8H93 - chains D and F of the 6 polymer chains in the assembly; structure by electron microscopy, 3.01 A resolution.

Chain D:
Protein: NACHT, LRR and PYD domains-containing protein 5
From: Mus musculus
UniProtKB: Q9R1M5 (NALP5_MOUSE); residues 1-1059 here correspond to UniProt positions 105-1163 (UniProt number = residue number + 104)
Chain sequence (1059 residues; row label = number of the first residue in the row):
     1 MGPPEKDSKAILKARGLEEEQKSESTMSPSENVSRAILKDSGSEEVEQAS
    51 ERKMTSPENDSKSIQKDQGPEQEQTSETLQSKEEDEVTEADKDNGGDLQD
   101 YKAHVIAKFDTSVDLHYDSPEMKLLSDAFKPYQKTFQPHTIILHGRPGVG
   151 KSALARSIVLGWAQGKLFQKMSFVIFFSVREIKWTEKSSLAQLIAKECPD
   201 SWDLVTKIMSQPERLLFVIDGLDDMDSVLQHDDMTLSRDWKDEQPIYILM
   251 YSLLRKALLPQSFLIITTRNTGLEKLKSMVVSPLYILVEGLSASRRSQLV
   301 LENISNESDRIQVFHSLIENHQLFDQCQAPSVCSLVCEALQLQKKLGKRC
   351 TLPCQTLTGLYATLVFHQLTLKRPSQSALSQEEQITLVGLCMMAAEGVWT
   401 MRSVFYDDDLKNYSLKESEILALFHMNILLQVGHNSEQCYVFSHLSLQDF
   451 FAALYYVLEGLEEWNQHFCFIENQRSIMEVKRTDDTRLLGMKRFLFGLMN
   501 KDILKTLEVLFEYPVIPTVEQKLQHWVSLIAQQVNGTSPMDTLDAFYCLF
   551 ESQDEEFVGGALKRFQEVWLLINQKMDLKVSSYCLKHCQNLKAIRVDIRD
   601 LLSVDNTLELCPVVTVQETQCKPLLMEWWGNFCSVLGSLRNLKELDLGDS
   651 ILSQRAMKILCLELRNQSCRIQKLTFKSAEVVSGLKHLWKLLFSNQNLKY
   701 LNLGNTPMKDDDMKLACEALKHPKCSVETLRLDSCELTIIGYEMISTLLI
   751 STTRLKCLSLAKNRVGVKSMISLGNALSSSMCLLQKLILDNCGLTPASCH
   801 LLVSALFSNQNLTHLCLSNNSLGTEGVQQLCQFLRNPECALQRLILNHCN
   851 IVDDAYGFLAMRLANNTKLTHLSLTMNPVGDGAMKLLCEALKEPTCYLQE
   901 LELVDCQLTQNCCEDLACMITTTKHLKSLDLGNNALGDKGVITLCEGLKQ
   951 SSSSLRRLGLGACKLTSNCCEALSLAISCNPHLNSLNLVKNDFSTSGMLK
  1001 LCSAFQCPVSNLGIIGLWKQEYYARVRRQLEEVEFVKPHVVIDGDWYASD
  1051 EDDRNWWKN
Unresolved in the structure: 1-96, 471-484
Curated features (UniProtKB/Swiss-Prot):
  - binding site (ATP): Gly145 to Ser152

Chain F:
Protein: Oocyte-expressed protein homolog
From: Mus musculus
UniProtKB: Q9CWE6 (OOEP_MOUSE); residues 1-164 here = UniProt positions 1-164
Chain sequence (164 residues; row label = number of the first residue in the row):
     1 MASHTADADAKPDSDSQKLLNVLPVSLRLRTRPWWFPIQEVSNPLVLYME
    51 AWVAERVIGTDQAEISEIEWMCQALLTVDSVNSGNLAEITIFGQPSAQTR
   101 MKNILLNMAAWHKENELQRAVKVKEVEEFLKIRASSILSKLSKKGLKLAG
   151 FPLPLEGRETQMES
Unresolved in the structure: 1-25, 115-164
Curated features (UniProtKB/Swiss-Prot):
  - mutagenesis: Arg32 (R32W/P/G: Impaired formation of the subcortical maternal complex (SCMC))

Chain D / chain F interface:
Contacting residue pairs (34; chain D residue first):
  Glu121(D) - Leu27(F)
  Glu121(D) - Arg28(F)  hydrogen bond (side chain-backbone)
  Leu124(D) - Leu29(F)  hydrophobic
  Tyr132(D) - Ser66(F)
  His144(D) - Arg32(F)
  His144(D) - Ile38(F)
  Leu154(D) - Leu27(F)  hydrophobic
  Asn270(D) - Ile38(F)
  Leu284(D) - Thr31(F)
  Tyr285(D) - Thr31(F)  hydrogen bond (backbone-side chain)
  Tyr285(D) - Arg32(F)  hydrogen bond (backbone-backbone)
  Ile286(D) - Leu29(F)  hydrophobic
  Ile286(D) - Arg30(F)
  Ile286(D) - Thr31(F)
  Leu287(D) - Arg28(F)
  Leu287(D) - Leu29(F)
  Leu287(D) - Arg30(F)  hydrogen bond (backbone-backbone)
  Leu287(D) - Val41(F)  hydrophobic
  Val288(D) - Arg28(F)
  Val288(D) - Leu29(F)  hydrophobic
  Glu289(D) - Leu27(F)
  Glu289(D) - Arg28(F)  hydrogen bond (backbone-backbone)
  Gly290(D) - Ser26(F)
  Ser294(D) - Tyr48(F)  hydrogen bond (backbone-side chain)
  His321(D) - Asn43(F)  hydrogen bond
  Asp325(D) - Ser42(F)
  Gln574(D) - Asn43(F)
  Arg599(D) - Ser96(F)
  Asp600(D) - Thr99(F)  hydrogen bond
  Glu609(D) - Tyr48(F)
  Glu609(D) - Met49(F)
  Glu609(D) - Leu86(F)
  Leu610(D) - Leu86(F)
  Cys611(D) - Tyr48(F)  hydrophobic
Interface residues without a listed pair, chain D (27 interface residues in all): Leu273, Leu291, Ser292, Ala293, Asn573
Interface residues without a listed pair, chain F (23 interface residues in all): Trp34, Pro44, Glu50, Glu88, Pro95, Lys102

Overview:
27 residues of chain D face 23 of chain F across their interface, with 8 hydrogen bonds. Among the polar pairs
are Glu121(D)-Arg28(F), Tyr285(D)-Thr31(F) and Ser294(D)-Tyr48(F). UniProt lists 8 ATP-binding residues on
chain D; one mutagenesis site on chain F.
Here chain D is NACHT, LRR and PYD domains-containing protein 5 and chain F is Oocyte-expressed protein
homolog, both from Mus musculus. Entry 8H93 (Structure of dimeric mouse SCMC core complex) was determined by
electron microscopy (same publication as 8H94, 8H95 and 8H96).
